Entry 6A02 (X-ray diffraction, 1.40 A resolution); this record covers chain A.

[Chain A]
Protein: YfdX protein
Source organism: Salmonella enterica I
Reference sequence: A0A0F7DJF1 (A0A0F7DJF1_SALET); residues 10-186 here correspond to UniProt positions 21-197 (UniProt number = residue number + 11)
Chain sequence (185 residues; each row starts with the number of its first residue):
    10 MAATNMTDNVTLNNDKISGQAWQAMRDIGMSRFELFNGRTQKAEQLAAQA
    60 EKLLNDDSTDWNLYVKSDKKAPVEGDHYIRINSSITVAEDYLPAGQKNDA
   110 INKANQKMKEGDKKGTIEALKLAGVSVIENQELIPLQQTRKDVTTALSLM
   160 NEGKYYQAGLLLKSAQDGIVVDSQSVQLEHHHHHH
Not modelled in the structure: 10-17, 188-194
Sequence notes: expression tag (187-194)
What the authors report for this chain:
  - self-association interface (contacts with another copy of this molecule); pairs are residue here / residue on that copy: Trp31-Trp31 (hydrophobic contact), Arg35-Asn91 (hydrogen bond), Leu21, Phe42, Phe45, Lys78, Pro81, Tyr87, Ile94, Val96, Tyr100, Ile110, Met117, Leu129, Val134, Ile137, Thr154, Leu158, Lys163, Tyr165, Gln166, Leu170, Val179, Asp181, Ser184

[Overview]
From the paper: a self-association interface involving Leu21, Trp31 and Arg35 among others.
Chain A is YfdX protein (Salmonella enterica I); the structure, Salmonella Typhi YfdX in the F222 space group
at 1.4 A resolution, was determined by X-ray diffraction, deposited together with 6A07 and 6A09.
